Entry 3S0Y (X-ray diffraction, 1.80 A resolution); this record covers chains A and B.

Chain A (and B):
Name: Motility protein B
Organism: Helicobacter pylori
Notes: fragment: N-terminally truncated; chain B of this document is another copy of the same molecule, construct and numbering; everything in this record applies to it too
UniProtKB: P56427 (MOTB_HELPY); residues 64-256 here correspond to UniProt positions 65-257 (UniProt number = residue number + 1)
Chain sequence (193 residues; numbered 64 to 256; the number before each row is that of its first residue):
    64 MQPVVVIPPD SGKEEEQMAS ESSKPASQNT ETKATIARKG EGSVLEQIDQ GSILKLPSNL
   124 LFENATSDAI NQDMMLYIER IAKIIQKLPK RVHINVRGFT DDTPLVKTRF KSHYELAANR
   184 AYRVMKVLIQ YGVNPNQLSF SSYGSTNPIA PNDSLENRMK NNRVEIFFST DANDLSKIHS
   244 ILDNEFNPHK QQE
Unresolved in the structure: 253-256 (chain B: 64-91, 252-256)

Chain A / chain B interface:
Pairs across the interface (59):
  Ser90(A) with Ile244(B)
  Gln91(A) with Lys240(B); Ile244(B)
  Asn92(A) with Ser243(B), hydrogen bond (backbone-side chain)
  Thr93(A) with Asn236(B); Ser239(B); Lys240(B)
  Gln110(A) with Ser239(B)
  Ile111(A) with Asp234(B); Ala235(B); Ser239(B), hydrogen bond (backbone-side chain)
  Asp112(A) with Gln113(B); Ala235(B), hydrogen bond (backbone-backbone); Asn236(B); Asp237(B), hydrogen bond (side chain-backbone); Leu238(B), hydrogen bond (side chain-backbone); Ser239(B), hydrogen bond
  Gln113(A) with Gln113(B); Ser232(B); Thr233(B), hydrogen bond (side chain-backbone); Asp234(B), hydrogen bond
  Tyr177(A) with Tyr185(B), hydrophobic; Met188(B); Ile192(B); Pro198(B); Phe203(B), hydrophobic
  Tyr185(A) with Tyr177(B), hydrophobic
  Met188(A) with Tyr177(B)
  Pro198(A) with Tyr177(B); Thr209(B)
  Asn199(A) with Thr209(B); Asn210(B), hydrogen bond (backbone-side chain)
  Ser202(A) with Ser205(B); Tyr206(B)
  Phe203(A) with Tyr177(B), hydrophobic; Ser204(B); Ser205(B), hydrogen bond (backbone-backbone)
  Ser204(A) with Phe203(B); Ser204(B), hydrogen bond
  Ser205(A) with Ser202(B); Phe203(B), hydrogen bond (backbone-backbone)
  Tyr206(A) with Ser202(B)
  Thr209(A) with Pro198(B), hydrogen bond (side chain-backbone); Asn199(B)
  Asn210(A) with Asn199(B)
  Asp234(A) with Ile111(B)
  Ala235(A) with Ile111(B); Asp112(B), hydrogen bond (backbone-backbone)
  Asn236(A) with Thr93(B); Asp112(B)
  Asp237(A) with Asp112(B), hydrogen bond (backbone-side chain)
  Leu238(A) with Asp112(B), hydrogen bond (backbone-side chain)
  Ser239(A) with Thr93(B); Gln110(B); Ile111(B), hydrogen bond (side chain-backbone); Asp112(B), hydrogen bond
  Lys240(A) with Thr93(B)
  Ser243(A) with Asn92(B), hydrogen bond (side chain-backbone)
  Asn247(A) with Asn92(B)
Other interface residues (no listed pair), chain A (35 interface residues in all): Ala89, His156, Asn158, Ala181, Ile192, Leu201
Other interface residues (no listed pair), chain B (33 interface residues in all): Asn158, Ala181, Phe230

In short:
35 residues of chain A and 33 residues of chain B are in contact, with 19 hydrogen bonds. Among the polar
pairs are Asn92(A)-Ser243(B), Ile111(A)-Ser239(B) and Asp112(A)-Asp237(B).
Chain A and chain B are both Motility protein B (Helicobacter pylori); the structure, The crystal structure of
the periplasmic domain of MotB (residues 64-256), was determined by X-ray diffraction (same publication as
3S02, 3S03, 3S06, 3S0H and 3S0W).
